PDB entry 3M2R | X-ray diffraction, 1.30 A resolution | chains A and B of the 6 polymer chains in the assembly

[Chain A]
Name: Methyl-coenzyme M reductase I subunit alpha
Organism: Methanothermobacter marburgensis
Notes: EC 2.8.4.1
UniProt: P11558 (MCRA_METTM); residues 2-550 here = UniProt positions 2-550
Sequence (549 residues; row label = number of the first residue in the row):
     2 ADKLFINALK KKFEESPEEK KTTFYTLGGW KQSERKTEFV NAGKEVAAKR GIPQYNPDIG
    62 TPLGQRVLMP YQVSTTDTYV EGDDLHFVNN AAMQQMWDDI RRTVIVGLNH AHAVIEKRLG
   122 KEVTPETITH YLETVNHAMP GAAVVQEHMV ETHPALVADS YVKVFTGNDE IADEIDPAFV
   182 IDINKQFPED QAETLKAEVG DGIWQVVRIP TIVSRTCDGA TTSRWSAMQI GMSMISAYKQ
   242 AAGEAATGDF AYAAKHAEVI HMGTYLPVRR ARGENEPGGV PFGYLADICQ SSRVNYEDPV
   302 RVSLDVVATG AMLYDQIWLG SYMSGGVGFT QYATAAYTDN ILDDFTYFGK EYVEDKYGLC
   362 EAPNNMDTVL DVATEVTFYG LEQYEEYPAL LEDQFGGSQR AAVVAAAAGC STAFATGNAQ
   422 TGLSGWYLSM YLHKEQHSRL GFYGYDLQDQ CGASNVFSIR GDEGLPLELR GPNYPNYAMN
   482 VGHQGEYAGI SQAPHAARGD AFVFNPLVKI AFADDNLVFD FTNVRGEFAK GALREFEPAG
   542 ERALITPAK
Disordered / not traced: 550
Modified / non-standard residues: H257 (n1-methylated histidine; MHS); R271 (5-methyl-arginine; AGM); Q400 (2-methyl-glutamine; MGN); G445 (thioglycin; GL3); C452 (s-methylcysteine; SMC)
Ion coordination: factor 430 Ni: Q147 (together with 1-thioethanesulfonic acid)
Residues lining bound ligands:
  - 1-thioethanesulfonic acid (COM): Y333, F443, Y444, G445
  - factor 430 (F43), molecule 1: A143, A144, V145, V146, Q147, M150, V151, M229, Q230, M233, I236, A243, G244
  - factor 430 (F43), molecule 2: G326, G327, V328, G329, F330, T331, Q332, Y333, F396, G397, G398, Q400, G442, F443
  - Coenzyme B / TPZ, molecule 1: R225, K256, H257
  - Coenzyme B / TPZ, molecule 2: R270, R271, L320, M324, S325, F330, F443, A479, M480, N481, V482
  - Zn2+ (ZN): R102, S215, R216, C218
Swiss-Prot annotation at these positions:
  - binding site (coenzyme F430): Q147
  - binding site (coenzyme B): R225, K256, H257, R270
  - binding site (coenzyme M): Y333, Y444
  - modified residue: H257 (Pros-methylhistidine), R271 (5-methylarginine), G445 (1-thioglycine), D450 (Z: -2,3-didehydroaspartate), C452 (S-methylcysteine)

[Chain B]
Name: Methyl-coenzyme M reductase I subunit beta
Organism: Methanothermobacter marburgensis
Notes: EC 2.8.4.1
UniProt: P11560 (MCRB_METTM); residues 2-443 here = UniProt positions 2-443
Sequence (442 residues; row label = number of the first residue in the row):
     2 AKFEDKVDLY DDRGNLVEEQ VPLEALSPLR NPAIKSIVQG IKRTVAVNLE GIENALKTAK
    62 VGGPACKIMG RELDLDIVGN AESIAAAAKE MIQVTEDDDT NVELLGGGKR ALVQVPSARF
   122 DVAAEYSAAP LVTATAFVQA IINEFDVSMY DANMVKAAVL GRYPQSVEYM GANIATMLDI
   182 PQKLEGPGYA LRNIMVNHVV AATLKNTLQA AALSTILEQT AMFEMGDAVG AFERMHLLGL
   242 AYQGMNADNL VFDLVKANGK EGTVGSVIAD LVERALEDGV IKVEKELTDY KVYGTDDLAM
   302 WNAYAAAGLM AATMVNQGAA RAAQGVSSTL LYYNDLIEFE TGLPSVDFGK VEGTAVGFSF
   362 FSHSIYGGGG PGIFNGNHIV TRHSKGFAIP CVAAAMALDA GTQMFSPEAT SGLIKEVFSQ
   422 VDEFREPLKY VVEAAAEIKN EI
Residues lining bound ligands:
  - 1-thioethanesulfonic acid (COM): F361, S365, Y367
  - factor 430 (F43): S365, I366, Y367
  - Coenzyme B / TPZ: F361, F362, Y367, G368, G369, H379, I380, V381
Swiss-Prot annotation at these positions:
  - binding site (coenzyme M): Y367
  - binding site (coenzyme B): G369

[Chain A / chain B interface]
Residue-residue contacts (54; chain A residue first):
  V269(A) - Q183(B)
  V269(A) - K184(B)
  R270(A) - E186(B)
  R270(A) - H379(B)  hydrogen bond
  R270(A) - I380(B)
  R271(A) - E186(B)
  R271(A) - I380(B)
  F330(A) - Y367(B)  hydrophobic
  K435(A) - D336(B)  salt bridge
  K435(A) - E353(B)  salt bridge
  E436(A) - F340(B)
  F443(A) - F361(B)  hydrophobic
  Y444(A) - V357(B)
  Y444(A) - S360(B)
  Y444(A) - F361(B)
  Y444(A) - H364(B)
  G445(A) - V357(B)
  G445(A) - F361(B)
  D447(A) - V357(B)
  L448(A) - G354(B)
  L448(A) - V357(B)
  L448(A) - G358(B)
  L448(A) - V381(B)
  L448(A) - H384(B)
  Q451(A) - G350(B)
  Q451(A) - E353(B)
  Q451(A) - G354(B)
  C452(A) - G350(B)
  C452(A) - K351(B)
  C452(A) - H384(B)
  S455(A) - F349(B)
  S455(A) - K351(B)  hydrogen bond
  N456(A) - K351(B)  hydrogen bond
  R461(A) - D228(B)  hydrogen bond (side chain-backbone)
  R461(A) - F233(B)
  R461(A) - M236(B)
  R461(A) - H237(B)  hydrogen bond
  R461(A) - K386(B)
  D463(A) - Y190(B)  hydrogen bond
  D463(A) - M226(B)
  D463(A) - R383(B)  salt bridge
  D463(A) - K386(B)  salt bridge
  E464(A) - K351(B)
  E464(A) - K386(B)  salt bridge
  P476(A) - I380(B)
  P476(A) - R383(B)
  P476(A) - H384(B)
  N477(A) - H384(B)  hydrogen bond
  A479(A) - I380(B)  hydrophobic
  M480(A) - F362(B)  hydrophobic
  M480(A) - I380(B)
  M480(A) - V381(B)  hydrophobic
  M480(A) - H384(B)
  N481(A) - F361(B)
Interface residues without a listed pair, chain A (28 interface residues in all): P268, S325, Y446, I460, G462
Interface residues without a listed pair, chain B (31 interface residues in all): D348, T355

[In short]
28 residues of chain A face 31 of chain B across their interface, with 7 hydrogen bonds and 5 salt bridges.
Polar pairs include K435(A)-D336(B), K435(A)-E353(B) and D463(A)-R383(B).
Chain A is Methyl-coenzyme M reductase I subunit alpha and chain B is Methyl-coenzyme M reductase I subunit
beta, both from Methanothermobacter marburgensis; the structure, Structural Insight into Methyl-Coenzyme M
Reductase Chemistry using Coenzyme B Analogues, was determined by X-ray diffraction, deposited together with
3M1V, 3M2U, 3M2V, 3M30 and 3M32.
